PDB entry 3HTO | X-ray diffraction, 2.95 A resolution | chains A and B

== Chain A ==
Molecule: Hemagglutinin
Source organism: Influenza A virus (A/WDK/JX/12416/2005(H1N1))
Notes: fragment: HA1 chain
UniProtKB: C7C6F1 (C7C6F1_9INFA); the construct lacks a stretch of the UniProt sequence, so the offset changes along the chain: 5-132 = UniProt 15-142; 133-327 = UniProt 144-338
Chain sequence (324 residues; numbered 5 to 327 plus 1 insertion-coded residue; the number before each row is that of its first residue):
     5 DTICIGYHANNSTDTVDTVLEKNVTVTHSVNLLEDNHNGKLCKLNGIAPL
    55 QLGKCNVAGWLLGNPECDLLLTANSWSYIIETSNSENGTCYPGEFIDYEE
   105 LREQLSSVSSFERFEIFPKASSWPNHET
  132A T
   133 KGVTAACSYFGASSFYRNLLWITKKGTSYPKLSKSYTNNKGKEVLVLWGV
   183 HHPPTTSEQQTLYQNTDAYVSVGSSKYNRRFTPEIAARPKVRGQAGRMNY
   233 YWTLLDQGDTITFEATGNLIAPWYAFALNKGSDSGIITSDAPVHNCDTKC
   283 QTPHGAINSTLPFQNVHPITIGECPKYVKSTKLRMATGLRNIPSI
Cystine bridges: Cys46-Cys278, Cys59-Cys71, Cys94-Cys139, Cys282-Cys306
Covalent attachments: N-acetylglucosamine (NAG) linked to Asn15, Asn27; glycan linked to Asn91

== Chain B ==
Molecule: Hemagglutinin HA2 chain
Source organism: Influenza A virus (A/WDK/JX/12416/2005(H1N1))
Chain sequence (160 residues; row label = number of the first residue in the row):
   501 GLFGAMAGFIEGGWTGMIDGWYGYHHQNEQGSGYAADQKSTQNAIDGITN
   551 KVNSIIEKMNTQFTAVGKEFNNLERRIENLNKKVDDGFLDVWTYNAELLV
   601 LLENERTLDFHDSNVRNLYEKVKSQLRNNAKEIGNGCFEFYHKCDDECME
   651 SVKNGTYDYP
Cystine bridges: Cys644-Cys648

== How chain A and chain B interact ==
Residue-residue contacts (125; chain A residue first):
  Asp5(A) - Gln527(B)
  Asp5(A) - Asn528(B)
  Asp5(A) - Glu529(B)  hydrogen bond (side chain-backbone)
  Asp5(A) - Glu639(B)
  Asp5(A) - Phe640(B)  hydrogen bond (backbone-backbone)
  Asp5(A) - Lys643(B)
  Asp5(A) - Cys644(B)  hydrogen bond (side chain-backbone)
  Thr6(A) - His526(B)
  Thr6(A) - Gln527(B)  hydrogen bond (backbone-backbone)
  Thr6(A) - Phe638(B)
  Thr6(A) - Glu639(B)
  Thr6(A) - Met649(B)
  Ile7(A) - His525(B)
  Ile7(A) - Cys637(B)
  Ile7(A) - Phe638(B)  hydrogen bond (backbone-backbone)
  Ile7(A) - Phe640(B)  hydrophobic
  Ile7(A) - Val652(B)  hydrophobic
  Cys8(A) - Trp514(B)
  Cys8(A) - Gly523(B)
  Cys8(A) - Tyr524(B)
  Cys8(A) - His525(B)  hydrogen bond (backbone-backbone)
  Cys8(A) - Gly636(B)
  Cys8(A) - Cys637(B)  disulfide
  Ile9(A) - Ile510(B)
  Ile9(A) - Trp514(B)
  Ile9(A) - Gly523(B)
  Ile9(A) - Val615(B)
  Ile9(A) - Leu618(B)  hydrophobic
  Ile9(A) - Tyr619(B)  hydrophobic
  Ile9(A) - Gly636(B)  hydrogen bond (backbone-backbone)
  Gly10(A) - Trp514(B)
  Gly10(A) - Tyr522(B)
  Gly10(A) - Gly523(B)  hydrogen bond (backbone-backbone)
  Tyr11(A) - Met506(B)  hydrophobic
  Tyr11(A) - Ala507(B)  hydrogen bond (side chain-backbone)
  Tyr11(A) - Ile510(B)  hydrogen bond (side chain-backbone)
  Tyr11(A) - Glu511(B)
  Tyr11(A) - Gly512(B)  hydrogen bond (side chain-backbone)
  Tyr11(A) - Gly513(B)
  Tyr11(A) - Trp514(B)  hydrogen bond (backbone-backbone)
  Tyr11(A) - Trp521(B)
  Tyr11(A) - Val615(B)  hydrophobic
  His12(A) - Trp514(B)
  His12(A) - Met517(B)  hydrogen bond (side chain-backbone)
  His12(A) - Gly520(B)
  His12(A) - Trp521(B)  hydrogen bond (backbone-backbone)
  Ala13(A) - Gly513(B)
  Ala13(A) - Trp514(B)  hydrogen bond (backbone-backbone)
  Ala13(A) - Thr515(B)
  Val20(A) - Asn604(B)
  Asp21(A) - Leu601(B)
  Asp21(A) - Asn604(B)  hydrogen bond (backbone-side chain)
  Thr22(A) - Leu601(B)
  Thr22(A) - Asn604(B)
  Thr22(A) - Glu605(B)  hydrogen bond
  Val23(A) - Leu601(B)  hydrogen bond (backbone-backbone)
  Val23(A) - Leu602(B)  hydrophobic
  Val23(A) - Glu605(B)  hydrogen bond (backbone-side chain)
  Leu24(A) - Glu605(B)  hydrogen bond (backbone-side chain)
  His32(A) - Trp521(B)
  Leu36(A) - Ile555(B)  hydrophobic
  Leu48(A) - Phe563(B)  hydrophobic
  Asn49(A) - Phe563(B)
  Glu103(A) - Glu569(B)
  Glu103(A) - Asn571(B)  hydrogen bond
  Arg106(A) - Glu569(B)  salt bridge
  Glu107(A) - Lys568(B)  salt bridge
  Ser266(A) - Phe563(B)
  Ser266(A) - Ala565(B)
  Thr292(A) - Ile556(B)
  Pro294(A) - Ile555(B)
  Pro294(A) - Ile556(B)
  Pro294(A) - Met559(B)  hydrophobic
  Phe295(A) - Trp592(B)  hydrophobic
  Phe295(A) - Ala596(B)  hydrophobic
  Pro300(A) - Val566(B)
  Ile301(A) - Val566(B)  hydrophobic
  Ile301(A) - Gly567(B)
  Thr302(A) - Thr564(B)
  Thr302(A) - Ala565(B)
  Thr302(A) - Val566(B)  hydrogen bond (backbone-backbone)
  Ile303(A) - Phe563(B)  hydrophobic
  Ile303(A) - Thr564(B)
  Gly304(A) - Gln562(B)
  Gly304(A) - Phe563(B)
  Gly304(A) - Thr564(B)  hydrogen bond (backbone-backbone)
  Glu305(A) - Thr561(B)
  Glu305(A) - Gln562(B)
  Glu305(A) - Phe563(B)
  Cys306(A) - Thr561(B)
  Lys308(A) - Met559(B)
  Lys308(A) - Asn560(B)  hydrogen bond (side chain-backbone)
  Lys308(A) - Thr561(B)
  Lys308(A) - Trp592(B)
  Tyr309(A) - Leu589(B)
  Val310(A) - Trp592(B)
  Val310(A) - Thr593(B)
  Lys311(A) - Leu589(B)  hydrogen bond (side chain-backbone)
  Lys311(A) - Asp590(B)  salt bridge
  Lys311(A) - Thr593(B)  hydrogen bond (backbone-side chain)
  Ser312(A) - Glu597(B)  hydrogen bond
  Lys314(A) - Glu597(B)
  Leu315(A) - Ala596(B)  hydrophobic
  Leu315(A) - Glu597(B)
  Arg316(A) - Val600(B)
  Arg316(A) - Asn604(B)  hydrogen bond (backbone-side chain)
  Met317(A) - Lys551(B)
  Met317(A) - Val552(B)  hydrophobic
  Met317(A) - Ile555(B)  hydrophobic
  Met317(A) - Asn604(B)
  Ala318(A) - Asn604(B)  hydrogen bond (backbone-side chain)
  Ala318(A) - Thr607(B)
  Thr319(A) - Trp521(B)
  Thr319(A) - Ile548(B)
  Thr319(A) - His611(B)  hydrogen bond (backbone-side chain)
  Gly320(A) - Trp521(B)
  Gly320(A) - Leu608(B)
  Gly320(A) - His611(B)  hydrogen bond (backbone-side chain)
  Leu321(A) - Trp521(B)
  Leu321(A) - His611(B)
  Arg322(A) - Leu608(B)
  Ile324(A) - Ala507(B)  hydrophobic
  Ile324(A) - Glu511(B)
  Ile324(A) - Gly512(B)
  Ile324(A) - Gly513(B)  hydrogen bond (backbone-backbone)
Other interface residues (no listed pair), chain A (56 interface residues in all): Asn14, Val28, Val30, Thr31, Val34, Asp265, Gly267, Ile268, Pro325
Other interface residues (no listed pair), chain B (68 interface residues in all): Ala505, Ile518, Phe570, Asp586, Leu626, His642
Disulfides between the chains: Cys8(A)-Cys637(B)

== Summary ==
56 residues of chain A and 68 residues of chain B are in contact; the contacts include 1 disulfide bond, 32
hydrogen bonds and 3 salt bridges. Among the polar pairs are Arg106(A)-Glu569(B), Glu107(A)-Lys568(B) and
Lys311(A)-Asp590(B). Covalently linked N-acetylglucosamine: at Asn15(A), Asn27(A) and Asn91(A).
Here chain A is Hemagglutinin and chain B is Hemagglutinin HA2 chain, both from Influenza A virus
(A/WDK/JX/12416/2005(H1N1)). Entry 3HTO (the hemagglutinin structure of an avian H1N1 influenza A virus) was
determined by X-ray diffraction (same publication as 3HTP, 3HTQ and 3HTT).
